PDB entry 2LDB | X-ray diffraction, 3.00 A resolution | chains A and B of the 4 polymer chains in the assembly

Chain A (and B):
Molecule: L-lactate dehydrogenase
Organism: Geobacillus stearothermophilus
Notes: EC 1.1.1.27; chain B of this document is another copy of the same molecule, construct and numbering; everything in this record applies to it too
UniProtKB: P00344 (LDH_BACST); residues 15-331 here correspond to UniProt positions 1-317 (UniProt number = residue number - 14)
Amino-acid sequence (317 residues; each row starts with the number of its first residue):
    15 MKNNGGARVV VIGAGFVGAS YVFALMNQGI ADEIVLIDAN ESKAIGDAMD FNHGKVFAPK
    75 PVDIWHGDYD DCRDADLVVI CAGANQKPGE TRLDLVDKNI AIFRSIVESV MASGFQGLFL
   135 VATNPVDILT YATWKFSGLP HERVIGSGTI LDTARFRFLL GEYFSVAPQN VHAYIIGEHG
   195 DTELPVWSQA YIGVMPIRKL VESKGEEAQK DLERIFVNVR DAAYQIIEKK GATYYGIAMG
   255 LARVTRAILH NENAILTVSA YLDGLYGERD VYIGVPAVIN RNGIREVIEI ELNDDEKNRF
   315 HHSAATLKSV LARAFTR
Not modelled in the structure: 80-81, 99-106, 219-224
Curated features (UniProtKB/Swiss-Prot):
  - active site: His-193 (Proton acceptor)
  - binding site (NAD(+)): Phe-30, Val-31, Asp-52, Lys-57, Tyr-83, Gly-97, Ala-98, Ser-119, Ala-136 to Asn-138, Ser-161
  - binding site (substrate): Gln-100, Arg-106, Asn-138 to Asp-141, Asp-166 to Arg-169, Thr-247
  - binding site (beta-D-fructose 1,6-bisphosphate): Arg-171, Gln-183 to His-186
  - modified residue: Tyr-238 (Phosphotyrosine)
Ligand contacts:
  - 1,6-di-O-phosphono-beta-D-fructofuranose (FBP): Arg-171, Gln-183, Asn-184, Val-185, His-186, Tyr-188, Gly-207, Ile-269
  - NAD (nicotinamide-adenine-dinucleotide): Ile-26, Gly-27, Ala-28, Gly-29, Phe-30, Val-31, Gly-32, Asp-52, Ala-53, Asn-54, Tyr-83, Cys-95, Ala-96, Gly-97, Ile-116, Ala-136, Thr-137, Asn-138, Val-140, Ser-161, Leu-165, His-193, Thr-247, Ile-251

Interface between chain A and chain B:
Contacting residue pairs (18):
  Met-15(A) / Asn-296(B)  hydrogen bond (backbone-side chain)
  Asn-17(A) / Asn-265(B)
  Asn-17(A) / Asn-267(B)  hydrogen bond
  Asn-18(A) / Asn-265(B)  hydrogen bond
  Asn-18(A) / Arg-295(B)
  Asn-18(A) / Asn-296(B)
  Lys-74(A) / Arg-257(B)
  Lys-74(A) / Arg-260(B)
  Lys-74(A) / Glu-266(B)  salt bridge
  Arg-257(A) / Lys-74(B)
  Arg-260(A) / Lys-74(B)
  Asn-265(A) / Asn-17(B)
  Asn-265(A) / Asn-18(B)  hydrogen bond
  Glu-266(A) / Lys-74(B)  salt bridge
  Asn-267(A) / Asn-17(B)  hydrogen bond
  Arg-295(A) / Asn-18(B)
  Asn-296(A) / Met-15(B)  hydrogen bond (side chain-backbone)
  Asn-296(A) / Asn-18(B)
Also at the interface, not in a pair above, chain A (12 interface residues in all): Lys-16
Also at the interface, not in a pair above, chain B (12 interface residues in all): Lys-16

Summary:
Chain A and chain B each contribute 12 residues to their interface, with 6 hydrogen bonds and 2 salt bridges.
Polar pairs include Lys-74(A)/Glu-266(B), Met-15(A)/Asn-296(B) and Asn-17(A)/Asn-267(B). Chain A binds NAD and
1,6-di-O-phosphono-beta-D-fructofuranose.
Chain A and chain B are both L-lactate dehydrogenase (Geobacillus stearothermophilus); the structure,
Structure determination and refinement of bacillus stearothermophilus lactate dehydrogenase, was determined by
X-ray diffraction together with 1LDB from the same study.
